Entry 1H4I (X-ray diffraction, 1.94 A resolution); this record covers chains A and C of the 4 polymer chains in the assembly.

Chain A (and C):
Protein: Methanol dehydrogenase subunit 1
Organism: Methylobacterium extorquens
Notes: chain C of this document is another copy of the same molecule, construct and numbering; everything in this record applies to it too
Reference sequence: P16027 (DHM1_METEX); residues 1-599 here correspond to UniProt positions 28-626 (UniProt number = residue number + 27)
Amino-acid sequence (599 residues; row label = number of the first residue in the row):
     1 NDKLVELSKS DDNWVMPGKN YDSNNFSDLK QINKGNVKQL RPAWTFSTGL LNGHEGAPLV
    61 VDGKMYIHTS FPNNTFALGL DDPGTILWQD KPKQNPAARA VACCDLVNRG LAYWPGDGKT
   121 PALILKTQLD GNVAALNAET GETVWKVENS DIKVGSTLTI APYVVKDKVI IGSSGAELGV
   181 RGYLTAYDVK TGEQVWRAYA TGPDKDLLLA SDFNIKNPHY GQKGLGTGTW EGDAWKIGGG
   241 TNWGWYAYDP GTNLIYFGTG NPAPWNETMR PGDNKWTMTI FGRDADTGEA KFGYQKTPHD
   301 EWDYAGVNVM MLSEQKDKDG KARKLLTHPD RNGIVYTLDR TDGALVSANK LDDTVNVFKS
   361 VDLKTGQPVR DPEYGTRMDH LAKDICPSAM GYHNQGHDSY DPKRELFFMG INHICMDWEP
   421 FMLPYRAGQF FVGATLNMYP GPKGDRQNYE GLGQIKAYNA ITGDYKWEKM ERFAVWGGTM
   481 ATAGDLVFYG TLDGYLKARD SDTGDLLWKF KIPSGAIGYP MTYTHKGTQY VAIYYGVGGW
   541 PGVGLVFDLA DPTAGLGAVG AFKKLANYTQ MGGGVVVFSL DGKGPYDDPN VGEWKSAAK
Disordered / not traced: 596-599
Disulfides: Cys-103/Cys-104, Cys-386/Cys-415
Metal / ion sites: Ca2+: Glu-177, Asn-261 (together with pyrroloquinoline quinone)
Residues lining bound ligands: pyrroloquinoline quinone (PQQ): Glu-55, Cys-103, Cys-104, Val-107, Arg-109, Thr-159, Ser-174, Gly-175, Ala-176, Glu-177, Thr-241, Trp-243, Asn-261, Asp-303, Ala-305, Arg-331, Asn-394, Trp-476, Gly-539, Trp-540, Pro-541
Curated features (UniProtKB/Swiss-Prot):
  - active site: Asp-303 (Proton acceptor)
  - binding site (Ca(2+)): Glu-177, Asn-261
What the authors report for this chain:
  - binding site for pyrroloquinoline quinone: Glu-55, Cys-103, Cys-104, Thr-159, Ser-174, Thr-241, Trp-243, Arg-331, Asn-394, Trp-476
  - contacts within the chain: Asp-303/Arg-331 (hydrogen bond), Leu-40/Trp-508 (hydrophobic contact)
  - Ca2+ coordination: Glu-177, Asn-261
  - catalytic residues: Asp-303 (proposed by the authors, not directly observed)

Chain A / chain C interface:
Pairs across the interface (98):
  Arg-41(A) with Arg-41(C); Pro-42(C); Asp-581(C); Gly-582(C), hydrogen bond (side chain-backbone); Asp-587(C), salt bridge
  Pro-42(A) with Arg-41(C); Phe-510(C)
  Ala-43(A) with Phe-510(C)
  Trp-44(A) with Phe-510(C); Lys-511(C)
  Thr-45(A) with Lys-511(C), hydrogen bond (side chain-backbone); Ile-512(C); Pro-513(C)
  Phe-46(A) with Pro-513(C)
  Ser-47(A) with Pro-513(C), hydrogen bond (backbone-backbone); Ser-514(C); Gln-570(C); Met-571(C), hydrogen bond (side chain-backbone); Gly-572(C)
  Thr-48(A) with Gln-570(C)
  Gly-49(A) with Leu-51(C); Met-571(C), hydrogen bond (backbone-backbone)
  Leu-51(A) with Gly-49(C)
  Phe-76(A) with Gln-570(C)
  Gly-84(A) with Asn-567(C); Tyr-568(C)
  Thr-85(A) with Asn-567(C); Tyr-568(C)
  Ile-86(A) with Ala-566(C); Asn-567(C), hydrogen bond (backbone-backbone)
  Gln-89(A) with Ala-566(C), hydrogen bond (side chain-backbone); Gln-570(C)
  Lys-91(A) with Gln-570(C), hydrogen bond
  Lys-443(A) with Trp-594(C)
  Glu-450(A) with Trp-594(C)
  Gly-451(A) with Trp-594(C)
  Met-470(A) with Trp-594(C), hydrophobic
  Arg-472(A) with Gly-592(C), hydrogen bond (side chain-backbone); Glu-593(C); Trp-594(C)
  Tyr-495(A) with Tyr-586(C), hydrogen bond
  Lys-497(A) with Glu-593(C), salt bridge
  Leu-506(A) with Pro-589(C); Glu-593(C)
  Lys-509(A) with Tyr-586(C); Pro-589(C), hydrogen bond (side chain-backbone); Val-591(C), hydrogen bond (side chain-backbone); Gly-592(C); Glu-593(C), salt bridge
  Phe-510(A) with Pro-42(C); Ala-43(C); Trp-44(C)
  Lys-511(A) with Trp-44(C); Thr-45(C), hydrogen bond (backbone-side chain)
  Ile-512(A) with Thr-45(C)
  Pro-513(A) with Thr-45(C); Phe-46(C); Ser-47(C), hydrogen bond (backbone-backbone); Tyr-535(C)
  Ser-514(A) with Ser-47(C)
  Tyr-535(A) with Pro-513(C)
  Ala-566(A) with Ile-86(C); Gln-89(C), hydrogen bond (backbone-side chain)
  Asn-567(A) with Gly-84(C); Thr-85(C); Ile-86(C), hydrogen bond (backbone-backbone)
  Tyr-568(A) with Gly-84(C); Thr-85(C)
  Gln-570(A) with Ser-47(C); Thr-48(C); Gly-49(C); Phe-76(C); Gln-89(C); Lys-91(C), hydrogen bond
  Met-571(A) with Ser-47(C), hydrogen bond (backbone-side chain); Gly-49(C), hydrogen bond (backbone-backbone)
  Gly-572(A) with Ser-47(C)
  Asp-581(A) with Arg-41(C)
  Gly-582(A) with Arg-41(C), hydrogen bond (backbone-side chain)
  Tyr-586(A) with Tyr-495(C), hydrogen bond; Lys-509(C); Lys-511(C)
  Asp-587(A) with Arg-41(C), salt bridge
  Pro-589(A) with Leu-506(C); Lys-509(C), hydrogen bond (backbone-side chain)
  Val-591(A) with Lys-509(C), hydrogen bond (backbone-side chain)
  Gly-592(A) with Arg-472(C), hydrogen bond (backbone-side chain); Lys-509(C)
  Glu-593(A) with Arg-472(C); Lys-497(C), salt bridge; Leu-506(C); Lys-509(C), salt bridge
  Trp-594(A) with Lys-443(C); Asp-445(C); Glu-450(C); Gly-451(C); Met-470(C), hydrophobic; Arg-472(C)
Other interface residues (no listed pair), chain A (55 interface residues in all): Leu-50, Asp-82, Gly-444, Asp-445, Glu-471, Leu-507, Trp-508, Thr-569, Asn-590
Other interface residues (no listed pair), chain C (55 interface residues in all): Leu-50, Asp-82, Gly-444, Glu-471, Leu-507, Trp-508, Thr-569, Asn-590

In short:
Chain A and chain C each contribute 55 residues to their interface; the contacts include 24 hydrogen bonds and
6 salt bridges. Among the polar pairs are Arg-41(A)/Asp-587(C), Lys-497(A)/Glu-593(C) and
Lys-509(A)/Glu-593(C). Chain A binds pyrroloquinoline quinone. From the paper: the catalytic residue
Asp-303(A); a binding site for pyrroloquinoline quinone at Glu-55(A), Cys-103(A) and Cys-104(A) among others.
Both chains are Methanol dehydrogenase subunit 1 (Methylobacterium extorquens). Entry 1H4I (Methylobacterium
extorquens methanol dehydrogenase) was determined by X-ray diffraction.
